PDB entry 7FJS | X-ray diffraction, 2.90 A resolution | chains L and B of the 6 polymer chains in the assembly

# Chain L
Molecule: T6 light chain
Organism: Homo sapiens
Sequence (327 residues; numbered -106 to 220; the number before each row is that of its first residue; numbers below 1 keep their minus sign (Arg-106 is residue -106)):
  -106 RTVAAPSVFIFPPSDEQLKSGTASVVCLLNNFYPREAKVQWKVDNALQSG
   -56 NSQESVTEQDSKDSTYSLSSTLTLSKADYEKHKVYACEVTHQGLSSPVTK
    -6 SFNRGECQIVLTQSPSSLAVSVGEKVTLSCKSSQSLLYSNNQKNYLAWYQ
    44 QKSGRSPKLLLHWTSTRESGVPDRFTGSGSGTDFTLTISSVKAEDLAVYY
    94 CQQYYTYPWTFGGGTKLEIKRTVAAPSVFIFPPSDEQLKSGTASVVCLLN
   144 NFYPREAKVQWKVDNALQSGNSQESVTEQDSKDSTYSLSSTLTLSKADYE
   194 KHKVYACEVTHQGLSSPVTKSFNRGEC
Not modelled in the structure: -106 to 0, 220
Disulfide bonds: Cys23-Cys94, Cys140-Cys200

# Chain B
Molecule: Spike protein S1
Organism: Severe acute respiratory syndrome coronavirus 2
Notes: fragment: receptor binding domain
UniProtKB: P0DTC2 (SPIKE_SARS2); numbering as in UniProt (aligned over 333-527)
Sequence (195 residues; row label = number of the first residue in the row):
   333 TNLCPFGEVFNATRFASVYAWNRKRISNCVADYSVLYNSASFSTFKCYGV
   383 SPTKLNDLCFTNVYADSFVIRGDEVRQIAPGQTGNIADYNYKLPDDFTGC
   433 VIAWNSNNLDSKVGGNYNYLYRLFRKSNLKPFERDISTEIYQAGSTPCNG
   483 VKGFNCYFPLQSYGFQPTYGVGYQPYRVVVLSFELLHAPATVCGP
Not modelled in the structure: 370-372, 387-391, 517-519
Differences from the reference sequence: variant Asn417 (Lys in P0DTC2), Lys484 (Glu in P0DTC2), Tyr501 (Asn in P0DTC2)
Disulfide bonds: Cys336-Cys361, Cys379-Cys432, Cys480-Cys488
Covalent attachments: N-acetylglucosamine (NAG) linked to Asn343
Swiss-Prot annotation at these positions:
  - region: Arg403 to Asp405 (Integrin-binding motif), Asn448 to Phe456 (Immunodominant HLA epitope recognized by the CD8+)
  - glycosylation: Asn343 (N-linked (GlcNAc...) (complex) asparagine)
  - natural variant: Gly339 (G339D: In strain: Omicron/BA.1, Omicron/BA.2 and 4 more; G339H: In strain: Omicron/BA.2.75, Omicron/XBB.1.5 and 1 more), Arg346 (R346K: In strain: Mu/B.1.621; R346T: In strain: Omicron/BQ.1.1, Omicron/XBB.1.5 and 1 more), Leu368 (L368I: In strain: Omicron/XBB.1.5, Omicron/EG.5.1), Ser371 (S371F: In strain: Omicron/BA.2, Omicron/BA.2.12.1 and 6 more; S371L: In strain: Omicron/BA.1), Ser373 (S373P: In strain: Omicron/BA.1, Omicron/BA.2 and 7 more), Ser375 (S375F: In strain: Omicron/BA.1, Omicron/BA.2 and 7 more), Thr376 (T376A: In strain: Omicron/BA.2, Omicron/BA.2.12.1 and 5 more), Asp405 (D405N: In strain: Omicron/BA.2, Omicron/BA.2.12.1 and 6 more), Arg408 (R408S: In strain: Omicron/BA.2, Omicron/BA.2.12.1 and 6 more), Asn417 (K417N: In strain: Beta/B.1.351, Omicron/BA.1 and 8 more; this construct carries the variant), Asn440 (N440K: In strain: Omicron/BA.1, Omicron/BA.2 and 7 more), Lys444 (K444T: In strain: Omicron/BQ.1.1), 16 further natural variant entries in UniProt
  - mutagenesis: Asn343 (N343Q: Reduced viral infectivity), Leu452 (L452R: Increased resistance to neutralizing antibodies. Decreases HLA binding to NF9 epitope. Increased binding affinity to human ACE2), Tyr453 (Y453F: Decreased HLA binding to NF9 epitope. Increased binding affinity to human ACE2), Ala475 (A475V: Increased resistance to neutralizing antibodies), Val483 (V483A: Increased resistance to neutralizing antibodies), Phe490 (F490L: Increased resistance to neutralizing antibodies and human covalescent sera neutralization), Gln493 (Q493N: Reduced host ACE2-binding affinity in vitro; Q493Y: Reduced host ACE2-binding affinity in vitro), His519 (H519P: Increased resistance to human covalescent sera neutralization)

# How chain L and chain B interact
Residue-residue contacts (14):
  Lys51(L) - Asp427(B)
  Gly63(L) - Pro412(B)
  Gly63(L) - Gly413(B)
  Gly63(L) - Asp427(B)
  Pro65(L) - Gly413(B)
  Pro65(L) - Asp427(B)
  Arg67(L) - Thr415(B)
  Lys85(L) - Thr415(B)
  Lys85(L) - Asp420(B)  salt bridge
  Lys85(L) - Asn460(B)
  Lys175(L) - Ser459(B)  hydrogen bond
  Lys175(L) - Asn460(B)  hydrogen bond (side chain-backbone)
  Lys175(L) - Lys462(B)
  Lys175(L) - Glu465(B)  salt bridge
Other interface residues (no listed pair), chain B (11 interface residues in all): Arg457, Leu461

# In short
6 residues of chain L face 11 of chain B across their interface; the contacts include 2 hydrogen bonds and 2
salt bridges. Polar contacts include Lys85(L)-Asp420(B), Lys175(L)-Glu465(B) and Lys175(L)-Ser459(B).
N-acetylglucosamine is covalently linked to Asn343(B). From UniProt: 8 mutagenesis sites on chain B.
Here chain L is T6 light chain (Homo sapiens) and chain B is Spike protein S1 (Severe acute respiratory
syndrome coronavirus 2). Entry 7FJS (Crystal structure of T6 Fab bound to theSARS-CoV-2 RBD of B.1.351) was
determined by X-ray diffraction, deposited together with 7FJN and 7FJO.
